Entry 6QIL (X-ray diffraction, 2.00 A resolution); this record covers chains B and E of the 4 polymer chains in the assembly.

[Chain B]
Protein: DNA binding protein
Organism: Halobacterium salinarum (strain ATCC 700922 / JCM 11081 / NRC-1)
Reference sequence: Q9HSF4 (Q9HSF4_HALSA); numbering as in UniProt (aligned over 6-116)
Sequence (116 residues; numbered 6 to 121; the number before each row is that of its first residue):
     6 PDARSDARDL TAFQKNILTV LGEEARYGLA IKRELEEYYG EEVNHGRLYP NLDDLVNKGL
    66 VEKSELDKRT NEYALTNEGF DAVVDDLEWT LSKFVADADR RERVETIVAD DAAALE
Differences from the reference sequence: expression tag (117-121)
Bound ions: Mn2+ site 1: Lys-20 (shared with 1 residue of chain A); Mn2+ site 2: Asn-56 (shared with DC17(E) of chain E); Mn2+ site 3: Glu-110 (shared with 1 residue of chain A)
Reported in the primary citation:
  - binding site for the 28-nt DNA strand (chain E): Tyr-32, Gly-33, Leu-34, Asn-49, His-50, Arg-52, Tyr-54, Asn-56, Lys-68, Arg-74, Asn-76
  - binding site for the 28-nt DNA strand: Lys-73
  - binding site for the 28-nt DNA strand: Asn-49, Arg-52, Asn-56

[Chain E]
Molecule: 28-nt DNA strand
Sequence (28 nucleotides; numbered 1 to 28; the number before each row is that of its first residue):
     1 GCGAGGTGTA AATTGTCTGA CATGTTCT
Bound ions: Mn2+: DC17 (shared with Asn-56(B) of chain B)

[How chain B and chain E interact]
Residue-residue contacts - 13 pairs, chain B then chain E:
  Thr-16(B) with DT16(E), phosphate contact
  Asn-49(B) with DT18(E), hydrogen bond to the phosphate
  His-50(B) with DA20(E), hydrogen bond to the base
  Gly-51(B) with DT18(E), base contact; DG19(E), base contact
  Arg-52(B) with DC17(E), salt bridge to the phosphate; DT18(E), base contact
  Asn-56(B) with DC17(E), hydrogen bond to the phosphate
  Asp-72(B) with DT26(E), phosphate contact
  Lys-73(B) with DT25(E), sugar contact; DT26(E), hydrogen bond to the phosphate
  Arg-74(B) with DT25(E), hydrogen bond to the base; DT26(E), hydrogen bond to the sugar
Also at the interface, not in a pair above, chain B (10 interface residues in all): Phe-18
Also at the interface, not in a pair above, chain E (10 interface residues in all): DC21, DG24, DC27

[Overview]
The chain B/chain E interface involves 10 residues from each chain; the contacts include 6 hydrogen bonds and
1 salt bridge. Polar pairs include His-50(B)/DA20(E), Arg-74(B)/DT25(E) and Arg-74(B)/DT26(E). The paper
reports a binding site for the 28-nt DNA strand (chain E) at Tyr-32(B), Gly-33(B) and Leu-34(B) among others;
a binding site for the 28-nt DNA strand at Lys-73(B), Asn-49(B) and Arg-52(B) among others.
Here chain B is DNA binding protein (Halobacterium salinarum (strain ATCC 700922 / JCM 11081 / NRC-1)) and
chain E is a 28-nt DNA strand. Entry 6QIL (The complex structure of hsRosR-S1 (VNG0258H/RosR-S1)) was
determined by X-ray diffraction, deposited together with 6QFD, 6QH0 and 6QUA.
